Entry 1H12 (X-ray diffraction, 1.20 A resolution); this record covers chain A.

[Chain A]
Molecule: Endo-1,4-beta-xylanase
Source organism: Pseudoalteromonas haloplanktis
Notes: EC 3.2.1.8
UniProtKB: Q8RJN8 (Q8RJN8); residues 1-405 here correspond to UniProt positions 22-426 (UniProt number = residue number + 21)
Sequence (405 residues; each row starts with the number of its first residue):
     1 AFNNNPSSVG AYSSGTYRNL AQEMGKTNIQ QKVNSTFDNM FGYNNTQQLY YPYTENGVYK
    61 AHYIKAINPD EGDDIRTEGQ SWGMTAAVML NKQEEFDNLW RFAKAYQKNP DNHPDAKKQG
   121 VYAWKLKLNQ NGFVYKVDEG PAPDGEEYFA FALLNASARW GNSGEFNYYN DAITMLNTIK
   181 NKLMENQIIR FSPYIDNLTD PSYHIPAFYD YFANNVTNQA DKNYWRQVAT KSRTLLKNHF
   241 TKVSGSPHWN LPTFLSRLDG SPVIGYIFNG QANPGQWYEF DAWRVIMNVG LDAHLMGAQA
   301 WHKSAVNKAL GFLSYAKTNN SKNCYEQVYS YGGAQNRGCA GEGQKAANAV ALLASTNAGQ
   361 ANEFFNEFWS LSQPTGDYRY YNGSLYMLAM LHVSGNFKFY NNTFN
Not modelled in the structure: 405
Cystine bridges: Cys-324/Cys-339
Residues lining bound ligands: beta-D-xylopyranose / alpha-D-xylopyranose: Gln-327, Gly-341, Glu-342, Tyr-378, Asn-382
From the paper describing this entry:
  - binding site for beta-D-xylopyranose: Tyr-378
  - catalytic residues: Glu-78 (citing earlier work)
  - catalytic residues: Asp-144, Asp-281 (proposed by the authors, not directly observed)
  - specificity-determining residues: Pro-141 (proposed by the authors, not directly observed)
  - mutagenesis - D144N: decreased catalytic activity

[In short]
Ligands of chain A: beta-D-xylopyranose / alpha-D-xylopyranose. The paper reports catalytic residues Glu-78,
Asp-144 and Asp-281; D144N reduces catalytic activity.
Chain A is Endo-1,4-beta-xylanase (Pseudoalteromonas haloplanktis); the structure, Structure of a cold-adapted
family 8 xylanase, was determined by X-ray diffraction, deposited together with 1H13 and 1H14.
